PDB entry 7XRP | electron microscopy, 3.88 A resolution | chains B and F of the 3 polymer chains in the assembly

Chain B:
Name: C5G2 nanobody
From: Camelus dromedarius
Notes: antibody fragment or engineered binder
Sequence (125 residues; each row starts with the number of its first residue):
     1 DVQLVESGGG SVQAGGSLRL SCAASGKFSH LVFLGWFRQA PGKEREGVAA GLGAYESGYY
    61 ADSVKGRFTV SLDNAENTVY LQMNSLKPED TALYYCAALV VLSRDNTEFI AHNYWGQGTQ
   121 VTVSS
Disordered / not traced: 1
Cystine bridges: Cys-22/Cys-96

Chain F:
Name: Spike protein S1
From: Severe acute respiratory syndrome coronavirus 2
Notes: fragment: rbd
UniProt: P0DTC2 (SPIKE_SARS2); residues 330-521 here = UniProt positions 330-521
Sequence (192 residues; each row starts with the number of its first residue):
   330 PNITNLCPFG EVFNATRFAS VYAWNRKRIS NCVADYSVLY NSASFSTFKC YGVSPTKLND
   390 LCFTNVYADS FVIRGDEVRQ IAPGQTGKIA DYNYKLPDDF TGCVIAWNSN NLDSKVGGNY
   450 NYLYRLFRKS NLKPFERDIS TEIYQAGSTP CNGVEGFNCY FPLQSYGFQP TNGVGYQPYR
   510 VVVLSFELLH AP
Disordered / not traced: 330-335, 518-521
UniProt features mapped onto this chain:
  - region: Arg-403 to Asp-405 (Integrin-binding motif), Asn-448 to Phe-456 (Immunodominant HLA epitope recognized by the CD8+)
  - glycosylation (N-linked (GlcNAc...) asparagine): Asn-331 (complex), Asn-343 (complex)
  - natural variant: Gly-339 (G339D: In strain: Omicron/BA.1, Omicron/BA.2 and 4 more; G339H: In strain: Omicron/BA.2.75, Omicron/XBB.1.5 and 1 more), Arg-346 (R346K: In strain: Mu/B.1.621; R346T: In strain: Omicron/BQ.1.1, Omicron/XBB.1.5 and 1 more), Leu-368 (L368I: In strain: Omicron/XBB.1.5, Omicron/EG.5.1), Ser-371 (S371F: In strain: Omicron/BA.2, Omicron/BA.2.12.1 and 6 more; S371L: In strain: Omicron/BA.1), Ser-373 (S373P: In strain: Omicron/BA.1, Omicron/BA.2 and 7 more), Ser-375 (S375F: In strain: Omicron/BA.1, Omicron/BA.2 and 7 more), Thr-376 (T376A: In strain: Omicron/BA.2, Omicron/BA.2.12.1 and 5 more), Asp-405 (D405N: In strain: Omicron/BA.2, Omicron/BA.2.12.1 and 6 more), Arg-408 (R408S: In strain: Omicron/BA.2, Omicron/BA.2.12.1 and 6 more), Lys-417 (K417N: In strain: Beta/B.1.351, Omicron/BA.1 and 8 more; K417T: In strain: Gamma/P.1), Asn-440 (N440K: In strain: Omicron/BA.1, Omicron/BA.2 and 7 more), Lys-444 (K444T: In strain: Omicron/BQ.1.1), 16 further natural variant entries in UniProt
  - mutagenesis: Asn-331 (N331Q: Reduced viral infectivity), Asn-343 (N343Q: Reduced viral infectivity), Leu-452 (L452R: Increased resistance to neutralizing antibodies. Decreases HLA binding to NF9 epitope. Increased binding affinity to human ACE2), Tyr-453 (Y453F: Decreased HLA binding to NF9 epitope. Increased binding affinity to human ACE2), Ala-475 (A475V: Increased resistance to neutralizing antibodies), Val-483 (V483A: Increased resistance to neutralizing antibodies), Glu-484 (E484D: Increased replication in human TMEM106B overexpressing cells), Phe-490 (F490L: Increased resistance to neutralizing antibodies and human covalescent sera neutralization), Gln-493 (Q493N: Reduced host ACE2-binding affinity in vitro; Q493Y: Reduced host ACE2-binding affinity in vitro), Asn-501 (N501T: Reduced host ACE2-binding affinity in vitro; N501Y: Increased binding affinity to human ACE2), His-519 (H519P: Increased resistance to human covalescent sera neutralization)
Cystine bridges: Cys-336/Cys-361, Cys-379/Cys-432
Covalently attached groups: N-acetylglucosamine (NAG) linked to Asn-343

Chain B / chain F interface:
Pairs across the interface (43; chain B residue first):
  Leu-34(B) / Tyr-351(F)
  Leu-34(B) / Leu-452(F)  hydrophobic
  Leu-34(B) / Leu-492(F)  hydrophobic
  Phe-37(B) / Phe-490(F)  hydrophobic
  Glu-44(B) / Tyr-449(F)  hydrogen bond
  Arg-45(B) / Tyr-449(F)
  Gly-47(B) / Glu-484(F)
  Ala-50(B) / Phe-490(F)  hydrophobic
  Tyr-55(B) / Glu-471(F)
  Tyr-59(B) / Thr-470(F)
  Tyr-59(B) / Glu-471(F)
  Tyr-59(B) / Ile-472(F)  hydrogen bond (side chain-backbone)
  Tyr-60(B) / Gly-482(F)
  Tyr-60(B) / Val-483(F)
  Tyr-60(B) / Glu-484(F)
  Ala-61(B) / Val-483(F)
  Ala-61(B) / Glu-484(F)
  Asp-62(B) / Val-483(F)  hydrogen bond (backbone-backbone)
  Lys-65(B) / Gly-482(F)
  Leu-99(B) / Tyr-351(F)  hydrophobic
  Leu-99(B) / Ala-352(F)  hydrophobic
  Leu-99(B) / Ile-468(F)  hydrophobic
  Thr-107(B) / Arg-355(F)
  Glu-108(B) / Arg-355(F)
  Phe-109(B) / Ala-352(F)  hydrophobic
  Phe-109(B) / Trp-353(F)
  Phe-109(B) / Asn-354(F)
  Phe-109(B) / Arg-355(F)
  Phe-109(B) / Arg-466(F)
  Phe-109(B) / Ile-468(F)  hydrophobic
  Ile-110(B) / Asn-354(F)
  Ile-110(B) / Lys-356(F)
  Ala-111(B) / Ala-348(F)
  Ala-111(B) / Ala-352(F)
  Ala-111(B) / Asn-354(F)  hydrogen bond (backbone-side chain)
  His-112(B) / Arg-346(F)
  Asn-113(B) / Ser-349(F)  hydrogen bond
  Asn-113(B) / Tyr-351(F)  hydrogen bond
  Asn-113(B) / Asn-450(F)
  Tyr-114(B) / Arg-346(F)  hydrogen bond
  Trp-115(B) / Tyr-449(F)  hydrogen bond (side chain-backbone)
  Trp-115(B) / Asn-450(F)
  Trp-115(B) / Leu-452(F)
Interface residues without a listed pair, chain B (25 interface residues in all): Gln-39, Glu-46, Gly-51
Interface residues without a listed pair, chain F (24 interface residues in all): Arg-357, Gly-485

In short:
25 residues of chain B and 24 residues of chain F are in contact, with 8 hydrogen bonds. Among the polar pairs
are Glu-44(B)/Tyr-449(F), Tyr-59(B)/Ile-472(F) and Ala-111(B)/Asn-354(F). N-acetylglucosamine is covalently
linked to Asn-343(F). Curated annotation (UniProt) lists 11 mutagenesis sites on chain F.
Here chain B is C5G2 nanobody (Camelus dromedarius) and chain F is Spike protein S1 (Severe acute respiratory
syndrome coronavirus 2). Entry 7XRP (Cryo-EM structure of SARS-CoV-2 spike protein in complex with nanobody
C5G2 (localized refinement)) was determined by electron microscopy.
